PDB entry 9RMM | X-ray diffraction, 3.20 A resolution | chains B and C of the 3 polymer chains in the assembly

# Chain B
Name: Probable outer membrane lipoprotein SilC
Source organism: Salmonella enterica subsp. enterica serovar Typhimurium
Reference sequence: Q9ZHD2 (SILC_SALTM); residues -17 to 443 here correspond to UniProt positions 1-461 (UniProt number = residue number + 18)
Chain sequence (462 residues; row label = number of the first residue in the row; numbers below 1 keep their minus sign (Met-17 is residue -17)):
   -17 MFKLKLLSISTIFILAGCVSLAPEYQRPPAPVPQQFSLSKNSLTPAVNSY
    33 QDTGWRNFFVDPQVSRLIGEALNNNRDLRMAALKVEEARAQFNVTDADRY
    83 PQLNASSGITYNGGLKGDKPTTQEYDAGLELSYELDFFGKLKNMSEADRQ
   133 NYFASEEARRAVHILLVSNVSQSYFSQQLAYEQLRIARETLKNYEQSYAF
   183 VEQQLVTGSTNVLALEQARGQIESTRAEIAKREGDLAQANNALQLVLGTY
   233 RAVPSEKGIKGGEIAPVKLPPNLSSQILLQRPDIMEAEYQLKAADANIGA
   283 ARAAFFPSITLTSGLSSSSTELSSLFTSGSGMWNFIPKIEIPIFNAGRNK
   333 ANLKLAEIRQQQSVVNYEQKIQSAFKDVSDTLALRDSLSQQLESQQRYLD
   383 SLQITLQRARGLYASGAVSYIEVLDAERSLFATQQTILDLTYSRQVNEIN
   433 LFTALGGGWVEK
Unresolved in the structure: -17 to -1, 21-29, 444
Sequence notes: expression tag (444)
Curated features (UniProtKB/Swiss-Prot):
  - lipidation: Cys0 (N-palmitoyl cysteine)

# Chain C
Name: Probable outer membrane lipoprotein SilC
Source organism: Salmonella enterica subsp. enterica serovar Typhimurium
Reference sequence: Q9ZHD2 (SILC_SALTM); residues -17 to 443 here correspond to UniProt positions 1-461 (UniProt number = residue number + 18)
Chain sequence (463 residues; each row starts with the number of its first residue; numbers below 1 keep their minus sign (Met-17 is residue -17)):
   -17 MFKLKLLSISTIFILAGCVSLAPEYQRPPAPVPQQFSLSKNSLTPAVNSY
    33 QDTGWRNFFVDPQVSRLIGEALNNNRDLRMAALKVEEARAQFNVTDADRY
    83 PQLNASSGITYNGGLKGDKPTTQEYDAGLELSYELDFFGKLKNMSEADRQ
   133 NYFASEEARRAVHILLVSNVSQSYFSQQLAYEQLRIARETLKNYEQSYAF
   183 VEQQLVTGSTNVLALEQARGQIESTRAEIAKREGDLAQANNALQLVLGTY
   233 RAVPSEKGIKGGEIAPVKLPPNLSSQILLQRPDIMEAEYQLKAADANIGA
   283 ARAAFFPSITLTSGLSSSSTELSSLFTSGSGMWNFIPKIEIPIFNAGRNK
   333 ANLKLAEIRQQQSVVNYEQKIQSAFKDVSDTLALRDSLSQQLESQQRYLD
   383 SLQITLQRARGLYASGAVSYIEVLDAERSLFATQQTILDLTYSRQVNEIN
   433 LFTALGGGWVEKH
Unresolved in the structure: -17 to -1, 21-29
Sequence notes: expression tag (444-445)
Curated features (UniProtKB/Swiss-Prot):
  - lipidation: Cys0 (N-palmitoyl cysteine)

# How chain B and chain C interact
Pairs across the interface - 110 pairs, chain B then chain C:
  Arg58(B) - Pro13(C)
  Arg58(B) - Val347(C)
  Arg58(B) - Glu350(C)  salt bridge
  Arg58(B) - Gln351(C)
  Arg58(B) - Gln354(C)
  Asp59(B) - Gln351(C)  hydrogen bond
  Met62(B) - Gln344(C)
  Met62(B) - Val347(C)  hydrophobic
  Met62(B) - Asn348(C)
  Met62(B) - Gln351(C)
  Leu65(B) - Ile340(C)
  Leu65(B) - Gln343(C)
  Leu65(B) - Gln344(C)
  Lys66(B) - Gln344(C)
  Glu68(B) - Ile340(C)
  Glu69(B) - Leu337(C)
  Glu69(B) - Ile340(C)
  Glu69(B) - Arg341(C)  salt bridge
  Glu69(B) - Gln344(C)  hydrogen bond
  Ala72(B) - Ala333(C)
  Ala72(B) - Leu337(C)  hydrophobic
  Gln73(B) - Leu337(C)
  Gln73(B) - Arg341(C)
  Asn75(B) - Ala333(C)
  Val76(B) - Ala333(C)  hydrophobic
  Val76(B) - Asn334(C)
  Val76(B) - Leu337(C)  hydrophobic
  Ala79(B) - Asn327(C)
  Ala79(B) - Ala328(C)
  Ala79(B) - Arg330(C)
  Asp80(B) - Arg330(C)  salt bridge
  Tyr82(B) - Ala328(C)  hydrophobic
  Pro83(B) - Phe326(C)
  Gln84(B) - Phe326(C)
  Gln84(B) - Asn327(C)  hydrogen bond (side chain-backbone)
  Gln84(B) - Arg330(C)  hydrogen bond
  Leu85(B) - Ile325(C)  hydrogen bond (backbone-backbone)
  Leu85(B) - Phe326(C)  hydrogen bond (backbone-backbone)
  Asn86(B) - Ile323(C)
  Ala87(B) - Glu322(C)
  Ala87(B) - Ile323(C)  hydrogen bond (backbone-backbone)
  Ala87(B) - Ile325(C)  hydrophobic
  Ser88(B) - Ile321(C)
  Ser88(B) - Glu322(C)
  Ser89(B) - Lys320(C)
  Ser89(B) - Ile321(C)  hydrogen bond (backbone-backbone)
  Gly90(B) - Pro319(C)
  Ile91(B) - Phe317(C)
  Ile91(B) - Ile318(C)
  Ile91(B) - Pro319(C)  hydrogen bond (backbone-backbone)
  Thr92(B) - Phe317(C)
  Thr92(B) - Ile318(C)
  Tyr93(B) - Trp315(C)  hydrophobic
  Tyr93(B) - Asn316(C)
  Tyr93(B) - Phe317(C)  hydrogen bond (backbone-backbone)
  Asn94(B) - Met314(C)
  Asn94(B) - Trp315(C)
  Gly95(B) - Met314(C)
  Gly95(B) - Trp315(C)  hydrogen bond (backbone-backbone)
  Gly96(B) - Gly313(C)
  Gly96(B) - Trp315(C)
  Leu97(B) - Gly313(C)  hydrogen bond (backbone-backbone)
  Leu97(B) - Met314(C)
  Lys98(B) - Ser310(C)
  Thr103(B) - Trp315(C)
  Leu111(B) - Ile325(C)  hydrophobic
  Val194(B) - Arg390(C)
  Leu195(B) - Thr387(C)
  Glu198(B) - Ser383(C)  hydrogen bond
  Glu198(B) - Ile386(C)
  Glu198(B) - Thr387(C)
  Gln199(B) - Thr387(C)
  Gln199(B) - Glu404(C)  hydrogen bond
  Gly202(B) - Tyr380(C)
  Gly202(B) - Ser383(C)  hydrogen bond (backbone-side chain)
  Glu205(B) - Ser376(C)
  Glu205(B) - Arg379(C)
  Glu205(B) - Tyr380(C)
  Ser206(B) - Tyr380(C)
  Arg208(B) - Ser376(C)
  Ala209(B) - Gln373(C)
  Ala209(B) - Ser376(C)
  Ala209(B) - Gln377(C)
  Ala212(B) - Ser369(C)  hydrogen bond (backbone-side chain)
  Ala212(B) - Gln372(C)
  Ala212(B) - Gln373(C)
  Lys213(B) - Gln373(C)
  Glu215(B) - Gln372(C)
  Gly216(B) - Ser369(C)
  Ala219(B) - Ala365(C)  hydrophobic
  Gln220(B) - Asp362(C)
  Gln220(B) - Leu366(C)
  Asn223(B) - Ser361(C)
  Asn223(B) - Asp362(C)  hydrogen bond
  Ala224(B) - Lys358(C)
  Leu227(B) - Gln354(C)
  Leu227(B) - Ser355(C)
  Gly230(B) - Gln354(C)
  Tyr232(B) - Pro13(C)
  Tyr232(B) - Val14(C)
  Tyr232(B) - Pro15(C)
  Tyr232(B) - Gln354(C)
  Tyr232(B) - Phe357(C)  hydrophobic
  Ser401(B) - Glu404(C)  hydrogen bond
  Ile403(B) - Ile403(C)  hydrophobic
  Ile403(B) - Glu404(C)
  Leu406(B) - Asp407(C)
  Arg410(B) - Tyr380(C)
  Arg410(B) - Asp407(C)  salt bridge
  Arg410(B) - Ser411(C)  hydrogen bond
Other interface residues (no listed pair), chain B (59 interface residues in all): Arg61, Asn193, Arg201
Other interface residues (no listed pair), chain C (60 interface residues in all): Leu297, Pro324, Lys336, Ala391, Leu394, Val400

# Overview
The interface between chain B and chain C involves 59 residues on one side and 60 on the other, with 19
hydrogen bonds and 4 salt bridges. Among the polar pairs are Arg58(B)-Glu350(C), Glu69(B)-Arg341(C) and
Asp80(B)-Arg330(C).
Chain B is Probable outer membrane lipoprotein SilC and chain C is Probable outer membrane lipoprotein SilC,
both from Salmonella enterica subsp. enterica serovar Typhimurium; the structure, Crystal structure of outer
membrane SilC, was determined by X-ray diffraction.
